PDB entry 8GAF | electron microscopy, 3.64 A resolution | chains B and M of the 13 polymer chains in the assembly

== Chain B (and M) ==
Name: Cas7
Organism: Neisseria lactamica
Notes: chain M of this document is another copy of the same molecule, construct and numbering; everything in this record applies to it too
UniProt: A0A378VEU0 (A0A378VEU0_NEILA); residue numbers follow UniProt; this construct covers 2-283
Amino-acid sequence (283 residues; each row starts with the number of its first residue):
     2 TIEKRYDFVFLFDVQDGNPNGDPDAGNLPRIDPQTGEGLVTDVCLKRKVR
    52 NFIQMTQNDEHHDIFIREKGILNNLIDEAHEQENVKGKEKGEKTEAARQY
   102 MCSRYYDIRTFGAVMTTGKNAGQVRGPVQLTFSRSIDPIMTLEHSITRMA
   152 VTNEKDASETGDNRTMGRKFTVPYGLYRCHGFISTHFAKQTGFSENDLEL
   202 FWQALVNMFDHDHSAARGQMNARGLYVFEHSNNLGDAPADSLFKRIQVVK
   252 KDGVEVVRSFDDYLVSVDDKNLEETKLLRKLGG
Differences from the reference sequence: expression tag (284)

== How chain B and chain M interact ==
Pairs across the interface (89):
  R6(B) - D211(M)  hydrogen bond (side chain-backbone)
  R6(B) - H212(M)
  D23(B) - H145(M)
  P24(B) - S146(M)
  P24(B) - I147(M)  hydrophobic
  P24(B) - T148(M)
  P24(B) - M167(M)  hydrophobic
  D25(B) - E144(M)
  D25(B) - S146(M)
  R31(B) - H145(M)
  R31(B) - I147(M)
  D33(B) - L143(M)
  D33(B) - P174(M)
  P34(B) - M141(M)
  P34(B) - L143(M)
  Q35(B) - M141(M)
  Q35(B) - P174(M)
  Q35(B) - V257(M)
  T36(B) - R259(M)  hydrogen bond
  E38(B) - R259(M)  salt bridge
  L40(B) - D17(M)
  D43(B) - K170(M)  salt bridge
  D43(B) - A216(M)
  K47(B) - A216(M)
  R68(B) - M150(M)
  R68(B) - A151(M)
  E69(B) - M150(M)  hydrogen bond (backbone-backbone)
  E69(B) - N164(M)
  I72(B) - V152(M)  hydrophobic
  I72(B) - E155(M)
  L73(B) - A151(M)  hydrophobic
  L73(B) - V152(M)
  N74(B) - T153(M)  hydrogen bond (side chain-backbone)
  N74(B) - N154(M)
  N74(B) - E155(M)
  E96(B) - N74(M)  hydrogen bond
  R99(B) - G71(M)  hydrogen bond (side chain-backbone)
  R99(B) - N74(M)
  T118(B) - T153(M)
  T118(B) - N154(M)  hydrogen bond (backbone-side chain)
  G119(B) - N154(M)
  Q124(B) - G71(M)
  R126(B) - N52(M)
  R126(B) - G71(M)
  R126(B) - I72(M)
  R126(B) - D213(M)  salt bridge
  R126(B) - R218(M)
  Q130(B) - H214(M)
  Q130(B) - S215(M)
  Q130(B) - A216(M)  hydrogen bond (side chain-backbone)
  T132(B) - G219(M)
  T132(B) - Q220(M)
  F133(B) - D17(M)
  F133(B) - K170(M)
  F133(B) - T172(M)
  R135(B) - Q16(M)  hydrogen bond (side chain-backbone)
  R135(B) - D17(M)  salt bridge
  R135(B) - P174(M)  hydrogen bond (side chain-backbone)
  H181(B) - Q220(M)
  F183(B) - D211(M)
  F183(B) - H214(M)
  S185(B) - M56(M)
  S185(B) - H212(M)
  H187(B) - M56(M)
  H187(B) - N59(M)  hydrogen bond
  H187(B) - I72(M)
  H187(B) - L73(M)
  F188(B) - M56(M)  hydrophobic
  F188(B) - H212(M)
  F188(B) - D213(M)
  Q191(B) - G71(M)  hydrogen bond (side chain-backbone)
  Q191(B) - I72(M)
  N234(B) - H212(M)
  L235(B) - T57(M)
  L235(B) - H212(M)  hydrogen bond (backbone-side chain)
  G236(B) - Q204(M)
  G236(B) - N208(M)  hydrogen bond (backbone-side chain)
  G236(B) - H212(M)
  A238(B) - N208(M)
  P239(B) - N208(M)
  P239(B) - D211(M)
  A240(B) - D211(M)  hydrogen bond (backbone-side chain)
  A240(B) - N222(M)
  D241(B) - N222(M)
  D241(B) - R224(M)  salt bridge
  F244(B) - Q220(M)
  K245(B) - R224(M)
  K245(B) - S260(M)
  K245(B) - F261(M)
Other interface residues (no listed pair), chain B (48 interface residues in all): V44, G127, L131, K190, D237
Other interface residues (no listed pair), chain M (54 interface residues in all): D14, F53, Q55, K70, I140, S159, V207, A223, V258

== Summary ==
48 residues of chain B face 54 of chain M across their interface, with 15 hydrogen bonds and 5 salt bridges.
Polar pairs include E38(B)-R259(M), D43(B)-K170(M) and R126(B)-D213(M).
Both chains are Cas7 (Neisseria lactamica). Entry 8GAF (Exploiting Activation and Inactivation Mechanisms in
Type I-C CRISPR-Cas3 for Genome Editing Applications) was determined by electron microscopy together with
8G9S, 8G9T, 8G9U, 8GAM and 8GAN from the same study.
